Entry 7TJI (electron microscopy, 2.70 A resolution); this record covers chains H and I of the 9 polymer chains in the assembly.

Chain H:
Molecule: DNA, 84 bp ARS1
Sequence (84 nucleotides; each row starts with the number of its first residue):
     1 TTTGTGCACTTGCCTGCAGGCCTTTTGAAAAGCAAGCATAAAAGATCTAA
    51 ACATAAAATCTGTAAAATAACAAGATGTAAAGAT
Disordered / not traced: 1-23, 65-84

Chain I:
Molecule: Cell division control protein 6
From: Saccharomyces cerevisiae
Reference sequence: P09119 (CDC6_YEAST); residues 1-513 here = UniProt positions 1-513
Sequence (516 residues; row label = number of the first residue in the row; numbers below 1 keep their minus sign (Ser-2 is residue -2)):
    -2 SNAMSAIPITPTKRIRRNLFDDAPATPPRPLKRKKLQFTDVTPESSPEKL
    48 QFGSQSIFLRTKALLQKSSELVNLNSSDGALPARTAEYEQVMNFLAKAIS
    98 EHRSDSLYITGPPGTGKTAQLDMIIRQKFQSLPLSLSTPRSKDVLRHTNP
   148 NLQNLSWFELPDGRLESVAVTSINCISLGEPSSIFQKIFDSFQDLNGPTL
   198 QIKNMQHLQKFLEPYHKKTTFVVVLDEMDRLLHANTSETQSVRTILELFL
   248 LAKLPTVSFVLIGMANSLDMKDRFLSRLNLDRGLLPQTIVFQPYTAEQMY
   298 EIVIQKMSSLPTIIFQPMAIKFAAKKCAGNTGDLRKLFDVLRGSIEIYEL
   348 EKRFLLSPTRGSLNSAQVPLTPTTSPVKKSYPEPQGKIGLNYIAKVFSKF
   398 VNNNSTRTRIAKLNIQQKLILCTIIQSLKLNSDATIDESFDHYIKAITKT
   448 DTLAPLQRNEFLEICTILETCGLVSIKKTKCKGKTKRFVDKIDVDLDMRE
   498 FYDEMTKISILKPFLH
Disordered / not traced: -2 to 52, 70-74, 127-148, 192-193, 213-216, 268-281, 350-383, 399-401, 513
Differences from the reference sequence: expression tag (-2 to 0)
Metal / ion sites: Mg2+: Thr115 (together with ATP)
Small-molecule neighbours: ATP (adenosine-5'-triphosphate): Lys64, Leu68, Leu78, Pro79, Ala80, Pro109, Pro110, Gly111, Thr112, Gly113, Lys114, Thr115, Ala116, Glu224, Asn263, Tyr291, Ile299, Lys303, Leu331, Arg332, Phe335
Swiss-Prot annotation at these positions:
  - motif: Pro27 to Leu33 (Nuclear localization signal)
  - binding site (ATP): Gly108 to Thr115
  - modified residue: Thr368 (Phosphothreonine)
  - mutagenesis: Lys29 (K29R/T: Impairs nuclear localization), Lys114 (K114E: Impairs ORC1-binding and leads to defective association with chromatin)
Reported in the primary citation:
  - conformationally variable residues (loop rearrangement): Arg240
  - binding site for ATP: Asn263

Chain H / chain I interface:
Residue-residue contacts (7; chain H residue first):
  DT46(H) - Lys483(I)  phosphate contact
  DT48(H) - Asn232(I)  hydrogen bond to the phosphate
  DA49(H) - Ala231(I)  sugar contact
  DA49(H) - Asn232(I)  hydrogen bond to the phosphate
  DA49(H) - Thr233(I)  sugar contact
  DA50(H) - Thr233(I)  phosphate contact
  DA50(H) - Arg240(I)  salt bridge to the phosphate
Interface residues without a listed pair, chain H (5 interface residues in all): DA45

Overview:
The chain H/chain I interface involves 5 residues from each chain; the contacts include 2 hydrogen bonds and 1
salt bridge. Polar pairs include DT48(H)-Asn232(I), DA49(H)-Asn232(I) and DA50(H)-Arg240(I). Chain I binds
ATP. From the paper: a binding site for ATP at Asn263(I); conformational variability at Arg240(I).
Here chain H is DNA, 84 bp ARS1 and chain I is Cell division control protein 6 (Saccharomyces cerevisiae).
Entry 7TJI (S. cerevisiae ORC bound to 84 bp ARS1 DNA and Cdc6 (state 2) with flexible Orc6 ...) was
determined by electron microscopy (same publication as 7TJF, 7TJH, 7TJJ and 7TJK).
